Entry 1I59 (X-ray diffraction, 1.80 A resolution); this record covers chains A and B.

[Chain A (and B)]
Protein: Chemotaxis protein chea
From: Thermotoga maritima
Notes: EC 2.7.3.-; fragment: domain p4; chain B of this document is another copy of the same molecule, construct and numbering; everything in this record applies to it too
UniProt: Q56310 (CHEA_THEMA); residue numbers follow UniProt; this construct covers 352-540
Chain sequence (189 residues; each row starts with the number of its first residue):
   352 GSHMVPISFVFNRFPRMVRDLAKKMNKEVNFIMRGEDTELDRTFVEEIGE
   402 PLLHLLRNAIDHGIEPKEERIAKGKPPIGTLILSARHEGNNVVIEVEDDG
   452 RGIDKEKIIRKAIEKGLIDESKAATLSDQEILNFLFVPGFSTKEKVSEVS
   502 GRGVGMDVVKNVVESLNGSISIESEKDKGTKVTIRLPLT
Disordered / not traced: 352, 495-502 (chain B: 352)
Construct notes: engineered mutation G352 (Lys in Q56310), S353 (Ile in Q56310), H354 (Arg in Q56310)
Metal / ion sites: Mg2+: N409 (together with AMP-PNP)
Small-molecule neighbours: AMP-PNP (ANP; phosphoaminophosphonic acid-adenylate ester): N409, A410, H413, G414, D449, G453, I454, K458, L486, S492, T493, K494, V505, G506, M507, T531

[How chain A and chain B interact]
Residue-residue contacts (15):
  T394(A) - G425(B)  hydrogen bond (side chain-backbone)
  T394(A) - K426(B)
  E398(A) - P427(B)
  R503(A) - R385(B)
  G504(A) - R385(B)
  V509(A) - R385(B)
  N512(A) - N381(B)
  N512(A) - I383(B)
  E515(A) - I429(B)
  S516(A) - P427(B)
  S516(A) - P428(B)
  S516(A) - I429(B)  hydrogen bond (backbone-backbone)
  L517(A) - P427(B)  hydrophobic
  N518(A) - P428(B)
  N518(A) - I429(B)
Interface residues without a listed pair, chain B (10 interface residues in all): K418, T431

[Overview]
Chain A and chain B each contribute 10 residues to their interface, with 2 hydrogen bonds. Among the polar
pairs are T394(A)-G425(B) and S516(A)-I429(B). Bound to chain A: AMP-PNP.
Chain A and chain B are both Chemotaxis protein chea (Thermotoga maritima); the structure, Structure of the
histidine kinase chea ATP-binding domain in complex with adpnp and magensium, was determined by X-ray
diffraction together with 1I58, 1I5A, 1I5B, 1I5C and 1I5D from the same study.
